5VI5 - chains O and C of the 10 polymer chains in the assembly; structure by X-ray diffraction, 3.20 A resolution.

# Chain O
Molecule: 50-nt DNA strand
Sequence (50 nucleotides; numbered 1 to 50; the number before each row is that of its first residue):
     1 GCTTGACAAAAGTGTTAAATTGTGCTATACTGGGAGCCGTCACGGATGCG
Unresolved in the structure: 50

# Chain C
Name: DNA-directed RNA polymerase subunit beta
Organism: Mycobacterium smegmatis (strain ATCC 700084 / mc(2)155)
Notes: EC 2.7.7.6
Reference sequence: P60281 (RPOB_MYCS2); numbering as in UniProt (aligned over 1-1169)
Chain sequence (1169 residues; numbered 1 to 1169; the number before each row is that of its first residue):
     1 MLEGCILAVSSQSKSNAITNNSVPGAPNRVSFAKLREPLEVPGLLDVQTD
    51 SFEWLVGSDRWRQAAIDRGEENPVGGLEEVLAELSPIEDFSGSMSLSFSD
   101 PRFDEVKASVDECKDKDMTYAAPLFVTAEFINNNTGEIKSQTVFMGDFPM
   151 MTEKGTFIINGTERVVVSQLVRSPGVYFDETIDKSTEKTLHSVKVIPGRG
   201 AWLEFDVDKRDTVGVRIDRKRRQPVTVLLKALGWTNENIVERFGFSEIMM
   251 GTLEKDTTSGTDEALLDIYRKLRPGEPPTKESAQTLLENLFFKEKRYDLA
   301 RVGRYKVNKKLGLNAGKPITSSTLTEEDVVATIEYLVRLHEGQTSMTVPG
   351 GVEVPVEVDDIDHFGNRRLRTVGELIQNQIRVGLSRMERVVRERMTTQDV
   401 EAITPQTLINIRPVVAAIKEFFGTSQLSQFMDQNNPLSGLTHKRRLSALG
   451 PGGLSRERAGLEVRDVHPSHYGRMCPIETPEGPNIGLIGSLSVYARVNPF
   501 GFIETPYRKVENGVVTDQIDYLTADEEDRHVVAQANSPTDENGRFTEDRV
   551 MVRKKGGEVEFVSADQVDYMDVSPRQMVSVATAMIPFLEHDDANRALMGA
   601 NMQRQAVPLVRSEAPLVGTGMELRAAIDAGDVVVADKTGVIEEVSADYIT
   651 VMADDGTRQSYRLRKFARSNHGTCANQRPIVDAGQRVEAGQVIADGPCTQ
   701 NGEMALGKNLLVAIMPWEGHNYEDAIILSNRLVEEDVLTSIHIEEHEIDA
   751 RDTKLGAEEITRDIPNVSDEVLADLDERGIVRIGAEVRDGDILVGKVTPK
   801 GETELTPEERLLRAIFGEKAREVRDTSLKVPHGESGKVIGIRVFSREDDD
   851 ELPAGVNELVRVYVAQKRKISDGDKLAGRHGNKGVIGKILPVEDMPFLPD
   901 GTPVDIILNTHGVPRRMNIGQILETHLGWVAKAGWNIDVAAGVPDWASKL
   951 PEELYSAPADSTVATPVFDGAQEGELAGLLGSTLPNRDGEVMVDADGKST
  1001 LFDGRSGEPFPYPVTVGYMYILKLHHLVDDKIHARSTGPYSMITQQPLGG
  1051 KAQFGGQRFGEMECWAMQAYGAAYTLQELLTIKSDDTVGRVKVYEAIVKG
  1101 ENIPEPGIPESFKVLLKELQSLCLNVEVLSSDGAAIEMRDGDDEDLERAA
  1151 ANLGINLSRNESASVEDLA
Unresolved in the structure: 1-20, 206-214, 1143-1169
Differences from the reference sequence: conflict Asn238 (Gln in P60281)
UniProt features mapped onto this chain:
  - mutagenesis: Gln429 (Q429K/L: Rifampicin (Rif) resistant), Asp432 (D432V: Rifampicin (Rif) resistant; D432Y: Rifampicin (Rif) resistant; RbpA no longer rescues transcription in the presence of Rif. Decreased affinity for Rif, no change in affinity for RbpA), His442 (H442D/L/P/R/Y: Rifampicin (Rif) resistant), Arg445 (R445L/P: Rifampicin (Rif) resistant), Ser447 (S447L/P/W: Rifampicin (Rif) resistant; RbpA no longer rescues transcription in the presence of Rif, decreased affinity for Rif, no change in affinity for RbpA; tested in the Leu mutation), Leu449 (L449P: Rifampicin (Rif) resistant)

# How chain O and chain C interact
Pairs across the interface (15):
  DG32(O) with Glu276(C), base contact
  DC37(O) with Trp202(C), base contact; Asp218(C), base contact; Arg219(C), base contact
  DC38(O) with Val195(C), base contact; Ile196(C), base contact; Trp202(C), base contact
  DG39(O) with Ile361(C), base contact; Asp362(C), base contact; Arg367(C), base contact; Leu454(C), base contact; Arg458(C), salt bridge to the phosphate; Val463(C), base contact
  DT40(O) with Glu457(C), base contact; Arg458(C), salt bridge to the phosphate
Interface residues without a listed pair, chain O (6 interface residues in all): DG36
Interface residues without a listed pair, chain C (17 interface residues in all): Pro197, Ala201, Gly453, Glu462

# Overview
Chain O and chain C form an interface of 6 and 17 residues respectively; the contacts include 2 salt bridges.
Polar pairs include DG39(O)-Arg458(C) and DT40(O)-Arg458(C). Curated annotation (UniProt) lists 6 mutagenesis
sites on chain C.
Chain O is a 50-nt DNA strand and chain C is DNA-directed RNA polymerase subunit beta (Mycobacterium smegmatis
(strain ATCC 700084 / mc(2)155)); the structure, Structure of Mycobacterium smegmatis transcription initiation
complex with a full transcription bubble, was determined by X-ray diffraction (same publication as 5VI8).
